5FGG - chains M and b of the 28 polymer chains in the assembly; structure by X-ray diffraction, 2.70 A resolution.

Chain M:
Name: Proteasome subunit beta type-7
Source organism: Saccharomyces cerevisiae (strain ATCC 204508 / S288c)
Notes: EC 3.4.25.1
UniProtKB: P30657 (PSB7_YEAST); residues -12 to 233 here correspond to UniProt positions 21-266 (UniProt number = residue number + 33)
Sequence (246 residues; numbered -12 to 233; the number before each row is that of its first residue; numbers below 1 keep their minus sign (Thr-12 is residue -12)):
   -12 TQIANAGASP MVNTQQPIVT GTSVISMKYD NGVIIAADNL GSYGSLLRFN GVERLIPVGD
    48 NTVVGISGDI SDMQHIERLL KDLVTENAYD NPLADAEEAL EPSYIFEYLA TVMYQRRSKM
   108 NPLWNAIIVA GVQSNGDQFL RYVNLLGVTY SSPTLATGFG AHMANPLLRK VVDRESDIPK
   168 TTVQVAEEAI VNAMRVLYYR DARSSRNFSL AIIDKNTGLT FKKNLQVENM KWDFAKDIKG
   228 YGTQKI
Disordered / not traced: -12 to 0

Chain b:
Name: Proteasome subunit beta type-1
Source organism: Saccharomyces cerevisiae (strain ATCC 204508 / S288c)
Notes: EC 3.4.25.1
UniProtKB: P38624 (PSB1_YEAST); residues 1-196 here correspond to UniProt positions 20-215 (UniProt number = residue number + 19)
Sequence (196 residues; numbered 1 to 196; the number before each row is that of its first residue):
     1 TSIMAVTFKD GVILGADSRT TTGAYIANRV TDKLTRVHDK IWCCRSGSAA DTQAIADIVQ
    61 YHLELYTSQY GTPSTETAAS VFKELCYENK DNLTAGIIVA GYDDKNKGEV YTIPLGGSVH
   121 KLPYAIAGSG STFIYGYCDK NFRENMSKEE TVDFIKHSLS QAIKWDGSSG GVIRMVVLTA
   181 AGVERLIFYP DEYEQL
Curated features (UniProtKB/Swiss-Prot):
  - active site: Thr1 (Nucleophile)
Covalently attached groups: CARFILZOMIB, bound form (3BV) linked to Thr1
Metal / ion sites: Mg2+: Ile163, Asp166, Ser169
Small-molecule neighbours: CARFILZOMIB, bound form (3BV; N-{(2S)-2-[(morpholin-4-ylacetyl)amino]-4-phenylbutanoyl}-L-leucyl-N-[(2R,3S,4S)-1,3-dihydroxy-2,6-dimethylheptan-4-yl]-L-phenylalaninamide): Arg19, Thr20, Thr21, Thr22, Ala27, Lys33, Arg45, Ser46, Gly47, Ser48, Ala49, Asp51, Thr52, Thr94, Gly128, Ser129, Ser168
What the authors report for this chain:
  - catalytic residues: Lys33 (proposed by the authors, not directly observed)

Interface between chain M and chain b:
Pairs across the interface (60; chain M residue first):
  Ser32(M) - Trp165(b)
  Ser32(M) - Asp166(b)
  Ser32(M) - Gly167(b)  hydrogen bond (backbone-backbone)
  Leu33(M) - Phe133(b)  hydrophobic
  Leu33(M) - Trp165(b)
  Leu34(M) - Lys164(b)
  Leu34(M) - Trp165(b)  hydrogen bond (backbone-backbone)
  Leu34(M) - Gly167(b)
  Arg35(M) - Trp165(b)
  Phe146(M) - Ala24(b)  hydrophobic
  Phe146(M) - Tyr25(b)
  Tyr185(M) - Glu194(b)  hydrogen bond
  Tyr186(M) - Ile26(b)
  Tyr186(M) - Arg29(b)
  Arg187(M) - Ala24(b)
  Arg187(M) - Tyr25(b)
  Arg187(M) - Ile26(b)  hydrogen bond (backbone-backbone)
  Arg187(M) - Ala27(b)  hydrogen bond (side chain-backbone)
  Arg187(M) - Arg29(b)
  Asp188(M) - Ala24(b)
  Asp188(M) - Ile26(b)
  Ala189(M) - Arg19(b)
  Ala189(M) - Ala24(b)  hydrogen bond (backbone-backbone)
  Ala189(M) - Ile26(b)
  Ala189(M) - Gly167(b)
  Arg190(M) - Ala24(b)
  Arg190(M) - Gly167(b)
  Arg193(M) - Asp191(b)  salt bridge
  Arg193(M) - Glu194(b)  salt bridge
  Lys218(M) - Arg29(b)  hydrogen bond (backbone-side chain)
  Trp219(M) - Arg29(b)
  Trp219(M) - Gly171(b)
  Trp219(M) - Val172(b)  hydrophobic
  Trp219(M) - Tyr189(b)
  Trp219(M) - Pro190(b)
  Asp220(M) - Tyr189(b)
  Phe221(M) - Arg29(b)
  Phe221(M) - Val30(b)  hydrophobic
  Ala222(M) - Val30(b)  hydrophobic
  Ala222(M) - Arg174(b)  hydrogen bond (backbone-side chain)
  Ala222(M) - Ile187(b)  hydrophobic
  Lys223(M) - Ile187(b)
  Lys223(M) - Tyr189(b)
  Ile225(M) - Val30(b)  hydrophobic
  Ile225(M) - Arg174(b)
  Lys226(M) - Asp32(b)
  Gly227(M) - Asp32(b)  hydrogen bond (backbone-side chain)
  Tyr228(M) - Thr35(b)
  Tyr228(M) - Arg45(b)
  Tyr228(M) - Gln53(b)  hydrogen bond (side chain-backbone)
  Tyr228(M) - Ala56(b)
  Tyr228(M) - Asp57(b)  hydrogen bond
  Gln231(M) - Asp32(b)
  Gln231(M) - Leu34(b)
  Gln231(M) - Thr35(b)
  Gln231(M) - Arg36(b)  hydrogen bond (side chain-backbone)
  Gln231(M) - Trp42(b)
  Gln231(M) - Arg185(b)
  Ile233(M) - Trp42(b)
  Ile233(M) - Arg185(b)  hydrogen bond (backbone-side chain)
Interface residues without a listed pair, chain M (26 interface residues in all): Met150, Met217
Interface residues without a listed pair, chain b (34 interface residues in all): Thr21, Asn28, Ile163, Ser168

Overview:
26 residues of chain M face 34 of chain b across their interface, with 13 hydrogen bonds and 2 salt bridges.
Among the polar pairs are Arg193(M)-Asp191(b), Arg193(M)-Glu194(b) and Tyr185(M)-Glu194(b). CARFILZOMIB, bound
form is covalently linked to Thr1(b). From UniProt: active-site residue Thr1(b) on chain b. From the paper:
the catalytic residue Lys33(b).
Chain M is Proteasome subunit beta type-7 and chain b is Proteasome subunit beta type-1, both from
Saccharomyces cerevisiae (strain ATCC 204508 / S288c); the structure, Yeast 20S proteasome beta5-L(-49S)_D17N
double mutant in complex with Carfilzomib, was determined by X-ray diffraction, deposited together with 5CZ4,
5CZ5, 5CZ6, 5CZ7, 5CZ8, 5CZ9 and 16 further entries.
